1VBB - chains 1 and 2 of the 5 polymer chains in the assembly; structure by X-ray diffraction, 2.80 A resolution.

[Chain 1]
Protein: Poliovirus type 3
Organism: Poliovirus type 3 (strains P3/LEON/37 AND P3/LEON 12A[1]B)
UniProtKB: P03302 (POLG_POL3L); residues 3-302 here correspond to UniProt positions 578-877 (UniProt number = residue number + 575)
Sequence (300 residues; row label = number of the first residue in the row):
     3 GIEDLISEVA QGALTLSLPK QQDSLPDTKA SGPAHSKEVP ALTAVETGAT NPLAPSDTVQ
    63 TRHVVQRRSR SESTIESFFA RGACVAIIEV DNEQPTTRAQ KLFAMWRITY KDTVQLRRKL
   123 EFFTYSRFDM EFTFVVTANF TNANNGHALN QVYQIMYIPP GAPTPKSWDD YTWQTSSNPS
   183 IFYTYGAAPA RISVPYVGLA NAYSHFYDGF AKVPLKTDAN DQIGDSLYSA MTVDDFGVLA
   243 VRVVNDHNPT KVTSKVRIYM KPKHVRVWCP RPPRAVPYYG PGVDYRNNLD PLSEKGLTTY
Not modelled in the structure: 3-23
Residues lining bound ligands: r80633 (J80; (methylpyridazine piperidine butyloxyphenyl)ethylacetate): Ile110, Thr111, Tyr112, Lys113, Phe134, Phe136, Ile157, Tyr159, Pro181, Ser182, Ile183, Ile194, Val196, Val199, Tyr205, Asp237, Phe238, Leu241

[Chain 2]
Protein: Poliovirus type 3
Organism: Poliovirus type 3 (strains P3/LEON/37 AND P3/LEON 12A[1]B)
UniProtKB: P03302 (POLG_POL3L); residues 1-271 here correspond to UniProt positions 69-339 (UniProt number = residue number + 68)
Sequence (271 residues; each row starts with the number of its first residue):
     1 SPNVEACGYS DRVLQLTLGN STITTQEAAN SVVAYGRWPE FIRDDEANPV DQPTEPDVAT
    61 CRFYTLDTVM WGKESKGWWW KLPDALRDMG LFGQNMYYHY LGRSGYTVHV QCNASKFHQG
   121 ALGVFAIPEY CLAGDSDKQR YTSYANANPG ERGGKFYSQF NKDNAVTSPK REFCPVDYLL
   181 GCGVLLGNAF VYPHQIINLR TNNSATIVLP YVNALAIDSM VKHNNWGIAI LPLSPLDFAQ
   241 DSSVEIPITV TIAPMCSEFN GLRNVTAPKF Q
Not modelled in the structure: 1-5

[How chain 1 and chain 2 interact]
Contacting residue pairs (112):
  Val47(1) with Ile196(2), hydrophobic
  Glu48(1) with Ala29(2); Gln195(2); Ile196(2), hydrogen bond (backbone-backbone); Asn198(2), hydrogen bond; Thr201(2), hydrogen bond; Asn202(2)
  Thr49(1) with Ala29(2); Val32(2); Gln195(2), hydrogen bond (backbone-side chain)
  Gly50(1) with His194(2)
  Thr126(1) with Glu129(2)
  Tyr127(1) with Glu129(2), hydrogen bond; Val212(2), hydrophobic; Asn213(2); Ala214(2)
  Ala202(1) with Ala214(2); Leu215(2), hydrophobic
  Asn203(1) with Ala214(2), hydrogen bond (backbone-backbone); Leu215(2)
  Ala204(1) with Ala214(2), hydrogen bond (backbone-backbone)
  Ser206(1) with Ala214(2)
  Phe208(1) with Glu129(2)
  Tyr209(1) with Glu129(2); Cys131(2), hydrogen bond (backbone-side chain); Lys222(2); His223(2)
  Asp210(1) with Lys81(2), salt bridge; Glu129(2), hydrogen bond (backbone-side chain); Tyr130(2); Cys131(2), hydrogen bond (backbone-side chain); His223(2); Asn224(2), hydrogen bond (backbone-backbone)
  Gly211(1) with Lys222(2)
  Phe212(1) with Thr142(2); Ser143(2); Tyr144(2); Ala147(2), hydrophobic; Lys222(2), hydrogen bond (backbone-backbone)
  Ala213(1) with Lys222(2), hydrogen bond (backbone-side chain)
  Val215(1) with Tyr144(2), hydrophobic; Val221(2), hydrophobic; Lys222(2); Pro268(2), hydrophobic
  Pro216(1) with Tyr144(2); Pro268(2); Lys269(2), hydrogen bond (backbone-backbone)
  Leu217(1) with Thr266(2); Ala267(2); Lys269(2)
  Lys218(1) with Ala267(2), hydrogen bond (backbone-backbone); Pro268(2); Lys269(2)
  Asp223(1) with Lys269(2), salt bridge
  Asp227(1) with Arg171(2), salt bridge
  Leu229(1) with Arg140(2)
  Tyr230(1) with Lys81(2); Tyr130(2); Cys131(2); Leu132(2), hydrogen bond (side chain-backbone); Arg140(2), hydrogen bond (backbone-backbone); Thr142(2); Phe173(2)
  Ser231(1) with Cys131(2)
  Ala232(1) with Arg140(2)
  Cys271(1) with Tyr35(2), hydrophobic; Val212(2), hydrophobic
  Pro272(1) with Tyr192(2)
  Arg273(1) with Pro128(2), hydrogen bond (side chain-backbone); Glu129(2), hydrogen bond (side chain-backbone); Tyr192(2), hydrogen bond
  Pro274(1) with Val184(2); Asn188(2); Val191(2); Tyr192(2)
  Pro275(1) with Val184(2)
  Arg276(1) with Cys182(2), hydrogen bond (side chain-backbone); Gly183(2)
  Ala277(1) with Gly183(2), hydrogen bond (backbone-backbone); Val184(2); Leu185(2), hydrophobic
  Val278(1) with Leu179(2), hydrophobic; Gly183(2), hydrogen bond (backbone-backbone)
  Tyr281(1) with Ser136(2); Asp137(2), hydrogen bond (side chain-backbone); Gln139(2)
  Gly282(1) with Gln139(2), hydrogen bond (backbone-side chain)
  Pro283(1) with Gln139(2); Arg140(2)
  Gly284(1) with Arg140(2)
  Val285(1) with Cys131(2); Leu132(2); Ala133(2); Cys182(2)
  Asp286(1) with Ala133(2); Gly134(2), hydrogen bond (side chain-backbone); Gln139(2); Arg140(2), hydrogen bond (side chain-backbone)
  Tyr287(1) with Ala133(2), hydrophobic; Phe160(2), hydrophobic; Cys174(2), hydrogen bond (side chain-backbone); Pro175(2); Val176(2), hydrogen bond (side chain-backbone); Gly181(2); Cys182(2); Gly183(2)
  Arg288(1) with Asp137(2), salt bridge; Phe160(2); Lys162(2)
  Leu291(1) with Phe160(2), hydrophobic; Tyr178(2), hydrogen bond (backbone-side chain)
  Pro293(1) with Leu185(2), hydrophobic
Interface residues without a listed pair, chain 1 (48 interface residues in all): Leu201, Lys214, Ser228, Leu294
Interface residues without a listed pair, chain 2 (60 interface residues in all): Asn30, Ile127, Asn148, Leu180, Ala189, Ala216

[Overview]
Chain 1 and chain 2 form an interface of 48 and 60 residues respectively; the contacts include 30 hydrogen
bonds and 4 salt bridges. Polar pairs include Asp210(1)-Lys81(2), Asp223(1)-Lys269(2) and Asp227(1)-Arg171(2).
Bound to chain 1: r80633.
Here chain 1 is Poliovirus type 3 and chain 2 is Poliovirus type 3, both from Poliovirus type 3 (strains
P3/LEON/37 AND P3/LEON 12A[1]B). Entry 1VBB (Poliovirus (type 3, sabin strain) (P3/sabin, P3/leon/12A(1)B)
complexed with R80633) was determined by X-ray diffraction (same publication as 1VBA, 1VBC, 1VBD and 1VBE).
